PDB entry 6J3F | X-ray diffraction, 2.50 A resolution | chains A and B

Chain A (and B):
Molecule: glutathione S-transferase
Organism: Ceriporiopsis subvermispora (strain B)
Notes: chain B of this document is another copy of the same molecule, construct and numbering; everything in this record applies to it too
UniProtKB: M2R618 (M2R618_CERS8); residue numbers follow UniProt; this construct covers 1-256
Chain sequence (256 residues; each row starts with the number of its first residue):
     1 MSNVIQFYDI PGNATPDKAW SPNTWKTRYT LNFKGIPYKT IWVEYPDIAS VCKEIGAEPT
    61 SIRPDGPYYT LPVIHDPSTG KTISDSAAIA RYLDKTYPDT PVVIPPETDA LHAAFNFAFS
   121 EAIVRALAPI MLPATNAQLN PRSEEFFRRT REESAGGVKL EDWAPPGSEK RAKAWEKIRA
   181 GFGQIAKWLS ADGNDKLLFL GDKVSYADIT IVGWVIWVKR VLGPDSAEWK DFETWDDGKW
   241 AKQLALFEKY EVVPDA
Not modelled in the structure: 1-2
Small-molecule neighbours: glutathione (GSH): I10, S21, P22, N23, K26, Y45, I48, Y68, Y69, T70, L71, P72, D85, S86, F146, R151

Chain A / chain B interface:
Contacting residue pairs (40):
  R91(A) with A191(B)
  E107(A) with F199(B); L200(B)
  T108(A) with L111(B)
  D109(A) with A191(B); D192(B)
  A110(A) with W188(B); F199(B), hydrophobic
  L111(A) with T108(B); L111(B); H112(B); F115(B), hydrophobic; F199(B)
  A113(A) with W188(B), hydrophobic
  A114(A) with F115(B), hydrophobic; A118(B); W188(B), hydrophobic
  F115(A) with L111(B), hydrophobic; A114(B), hydrophobic
  F117(A) with A118(B); A122(B), hydrophobic; Q184(B); W188(B), hydrophobic
  A118(A) with A114(B); F117(B); A118(B), hydrophobic
  A122(A) with F117(B), hydrophobic
  Q184(A) with F117(B)
  W188(A) with A110(B); A113(B), hydrophobic; A114(B), hydrophobic; F117(B), hydrophobic
  A191(A) with R91(B); D109(B); A113(B), hydrophobic
  D192(A) with D109(B)
  F199(A) with E107(B); A110(B), hydrophobic; L111(B)
  L200(A) with E107(B)
Interface residues without a listed pair, chain A (23 interface residues in all): H112, E121, L189, K196, A207
Interface residues without a listed pair, chain B (23 interface residues in all): E121, L189, K196, A207

In short:
The chain A/chain B interface involves 23 residues from each chain. Bound to chain A: glutathione.
Chain A and chain B are both glutathione S-transferase (Ceriporiopsis subvermispora (strain B)); the
structure, Crystal structure of the glutathione S-transferase, CsGST63524, of Ceriporiopsis subvermispora in
complex with glutathione, was determined by X-ray diffraction together with 6J3E from the same study.
